6T4S - chains A and B; structure by X-ray diffraction, 2.02 A resolution.

== Chain A ==
Molecule: Genome polyprotein
From: Southampton virus (serotype 3)
Notes: EC 3.6.1.15, 3.4.22.66, 2.7.7.48
UniProt: Q04544 (POLG_SOUV3); residues 1-172 here correspond to UniProt positions 1100-1271 (UniProt number = residue number + 1099)
Amino-acid sequence (172 residues; each row starts with the number of its first residue):
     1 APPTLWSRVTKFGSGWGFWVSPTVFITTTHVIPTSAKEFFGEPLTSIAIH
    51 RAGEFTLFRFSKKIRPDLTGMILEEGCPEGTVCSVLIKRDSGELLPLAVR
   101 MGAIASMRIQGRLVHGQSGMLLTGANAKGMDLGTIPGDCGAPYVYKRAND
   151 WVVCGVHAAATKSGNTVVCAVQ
Ligand contacts: 2-(trifluoromethoxy)benzoic acid (K2P): T10, W19, F40, I64, R65
Curated features (UniProtKB/Swiss-Prot):
  - active site (For 3CLpro activity): H30, E54, C139
What the authors report for this chain:
  - binding site for 2-(trifluoromethoxy)benzoic acid: R65

== Chain B ==
Molecule: Genome polyprotein
From: Southampton virus (serotype 3)
Notes: EC 3.6.1.15, 3.4.22.66, 2.7.7.48
UniProt: Q04544 (POLG_SOUV3); residues 3-173 here correspond to UniProt positions 1102-1272 (UniProt number = residue number + 1099)
Amino-acid sequence (171 residues; each row starts with the number of its first residue):
     3 PTLWSRVTKFGSGWGFWVSPTVFITTTHVIPTSAKEFFGEPLTSIAIHRA
    53 GEFTLFRFSKKIRPDLTGMILEEGCPEGTVCSVLIKRDSGELLPLAVRMG
   103 AIASMRIQGRLVHGQSGMLLTGANAKGMDLGTIPGDCGAPYVYKRANDWV
   153 VCGVHAAATKSGNTVVCAVQA
Curated features (UniProtKB/Swiss-Prot):
  - active site (For 3CLpro activity): H30, E54, C139

== Chain A / chain B interface ==
Contacting residue pairs (34):
  A1(A) - E93(B)  hydrogen bond (backbone-side chain)
  W6(A) - E93(B)  hydrogen bond
  V82(A) - L132(B)  hydrophobic
  S84(A) - D131(B)
  E93(A) - G92(B)
  E93(A) - L94(B)
  L94(A) - G92(B)  hydrogen bond (backbone-backbone)
  L94(A) - E93(B)
  L94(A) - L94(B)  hydrogen bond (backbone-backbone)
  L95(A) - L94(B)
  P96(A) - E93(B)
  P96(A) - L94(B)
  P96(A) - L95(B)
  L97(A) - P96(B)  hydrophobic
  A98(A) - L132(B)  hydrophobic
  R100(A) - L122(B)  hydrogen bond (side chain-backbone)
  R100(A) - T123(B)  hydrogen bond (side chain-backbone)
  L122(A) - L97(B)
  L122(A) - A98(B)  hydrogen bond (backbone-backbone)
  T123(A) - S84(B)  hydrogen bond (backbone-side chain)
  T123(A) - P96(B)
  T123(A) - A98(B)
  G124(A) - S84(B)
  G124(A) - A98(B)
  A125(A) - V82(B)
  M130(A) - T4(B)
  D131(A) - T4(B)  hydrogen bond
  D131(A) - L5(B)
  D131(A) - W6(B)  hydrogen bond (backbone-side chain)
  L132(A) - S84(B)
  L132(A) - P96(B)  hydrophobic
  L132(A) - W151(B)  hydrophobic
  K146(A) - G129(B)  hydrogen bond (side chain-backbone)
  W151(A) - M130(B)
Interface residues without a listed pair, chain A (21 interface residues in all): G92
Interface residues without a listed pair, chain B (22 interface residues in all): L86, S91, G124

== In short ==
21 residues of chain A and 22 residues of chain B are in contact, with 11 hydrogen bonds. Among the polar
pairs are A1(A)-E93(B), W6(A)-E93(B) and R100(A)-L122(B). Chain A binds 2-(trifluoromethoxy)benzoic acid. From
UniProt: 3 active-site residues on chain A; 3 active-site residues on chain B. From the paper: a binding site
for 2-(trifluoromethoxy)benzoic acid at R65(A).
Here chain A is Genome polyprotein and chain B is Genome polyprotein, both from Southampton virus (serotype
3). Entry 6T4S (3C-like protease from Southampton virus complexed with FMOPL000013a) was determined by X-ray
diffraction (same publication as 6T1Q, 6T2I, 6T2X, 6T3G, 6T49, 6T4E and 14 further entries).
